8VA2 - chains b and h of the 4 polymer chains in the assembly; structure by electron microscopy, 4.50 A resolution (low resolution: residue-level contacts below are approximate; hydrogen-bond / salt-bridge calls are withheld).

[Chain b]
Protein: Tubulin alpha-1B chain
From: Homo sapiens
Notes: EC 3.6.5.-
UniProt: P68363 (TBA1B_HUMAN); numbering as in UniProt; present here: 1-37, 47-451
Sequence (457 residues; each row starts with the number of its first residue; note: 9 numbers in that range are skipped by the numbering (no residue carries them; nothing is unmodelled there); a row labelled like 37A-37O holds insertion residues (37A, then the next letters in order)):
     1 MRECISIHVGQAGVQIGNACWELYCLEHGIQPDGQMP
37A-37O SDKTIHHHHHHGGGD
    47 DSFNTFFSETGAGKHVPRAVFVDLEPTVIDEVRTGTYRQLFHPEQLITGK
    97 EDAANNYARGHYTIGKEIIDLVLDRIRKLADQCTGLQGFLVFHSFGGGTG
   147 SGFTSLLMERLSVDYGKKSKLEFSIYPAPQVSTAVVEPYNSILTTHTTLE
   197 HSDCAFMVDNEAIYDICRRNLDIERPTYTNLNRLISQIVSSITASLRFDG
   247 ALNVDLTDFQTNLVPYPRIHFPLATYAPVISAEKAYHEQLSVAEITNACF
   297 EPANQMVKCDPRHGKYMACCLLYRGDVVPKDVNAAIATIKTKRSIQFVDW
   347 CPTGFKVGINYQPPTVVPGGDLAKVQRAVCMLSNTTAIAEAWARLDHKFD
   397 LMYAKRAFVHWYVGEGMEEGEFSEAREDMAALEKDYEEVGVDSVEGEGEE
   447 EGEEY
Disordered / not traced: 1-2, 37A-37O, 95-101, 438-451
Construct notes: insertion (37F-37K); conflict Asp-254 (Glu in P68363)
Small-molecule neighbours: GTP (guanosine-5'-triphosphate): Gly-10, Gln-11, Ala-12, Gln-15, Asn-102, Ser-140, Gly-143, Gly-144, Thr-145, Gly-146, Ile-171, Thr-179, Asn-206, Tyr-224, Asn-228
Curated features (UniProtKB/Swiss-Prot):
  - motif: Met-1 to Cys-4 (MREC motif)
  - binding site (GTP): Gly-10, Gln-11, Ala-12, Gln-15, Glu-71, Ala-99, Ser-140, Gly-143, Gly-144, Thr-145, Gly-146, Thr-179, Glu-183, Asn-206, Tyr-224, Asn-228, Leu-252
  - binding site (Mg(2+)): Glu-71
  - site: Tyr-451 (Involved in polymerization)
  - modified residue: Lys-37C (N6,N6,N6-trimethyllysine), Ser-48 (Phosphoserine), Ser-232 (Phosphoserine), Tyr-282 (3'-nitrotyrosine), Arg-339 (Omega-N-methylarginine), Ser-439 (Phosphoserine), Glu-443 (5-glutamyl polyglutamate), Glu-445 (5-glutamyl polyglutamate), Tyr-451 (3'-nitrotyrosine)
  - cross-link (Glycyl lysine isopeptide (Lys-Gly)): Lys-326 (interchain with G-Cter in ubiquitin), Lys-370 (interchain with G-Cter in ubiquitin)

[Chain h]
Protein: Tubulin gamma-1 chain
From: Homo sapiens
Sequence (441 residues; each row starts with the number of its first residue):
     1 MPREIITLQLGQCGNQIGFEFWKQLCAEHGISPEGIVEEFATEGTDRKDV
    51 FFYQADDEHYIPRAVLLDLEPRVIHSILNSPYAKLYNPENIYLSEHGGGA
   101 GNNWASGFSQGEKIHEDIFDIIDREADGSDSLEGFVLCHSIAGGTGSGLG
   151 SYLLERLNDRYPKKLVQTYSVFPNQDEMSDVVVQPYNSLLTLKRLTQNAD
   201 CVVVLDNTALNRIATDRLHIQNPSFSQINQLVSTIMSASTTTLRYPGYMN
   251 NDLIGLIASLIPTPRLHFLMTGYTPLTTDQSVASVRKTTVLDVMRRLLQP
   301 KNVMVSTGRDRQTNHCYIAILNIIQGEVDPTQVHKSLQRIRERKLANFIP
   351 WGPASIQVALSRKSPYLPSAHRVSGLMMANHTSISSLFERTCRQYDKLRK
   401 REAFLEQFRKEDMFKDNFDEMDTSREIVQQLIDEYHAATRP
Disordered / not traced: 1-3, 97-101, 307-312, 354-355
Small-molecule neighbours: GDP (guanosine-5'-diphosphate): Gly-11, Gln-12, Cys-13, Gln-16, Ile-17, Glu-70, Asn-102, Ser-140, Ala-142, Gly-143, Gly-144, Thr-145, Gly-146, Val-171, Asp-180, Asn-207, Phe-225, Ile-228, Asn-229

[How chain b and chain h interact]
Pairs across the interface (72):
  Glu-3(b) with His-96(h)
  Gly-131(b) with His-96(h)
  Ser-241(b) with Arg-72(h)
  Leu-242(b) with Arg-72(h)
  Phe-244(b) with Arg-72(h)
  Asp-245(b) with Arg-72(h); Ser-76(h)
  Gly-246(b) with Gln-12(h)
  Ala-247(b) with Gln-12(h); Gln-16(h)
  Leu-248(b) with Gln-12(h)
  Asn-249(b) with Gln-12(h); Arg-72(h); Val-73(h)
  Asp-251(b) with Glu-70(h); Arg-72(h)
  Asp-254(b) with Asn-102(h)
  Thr-257(b) with Asn-102(h); Phe-404(h); Gln-407(h)
  Asn-258(b) with Val-181(h); Val-182(h); Val-183(h); Phe-404(h)
  Val-260(b) with Phe-404(h); Glu-406(h); Gln-407(h)
  Pro-261(b) with Ala-403(h); Phe-404(h)
  Tyr-262(b) with Arg-401(h); Glu-402(h); Ala-403(h)
  Val-324(b) with Asn-222(h); Ser-224(h)
  Pro-325(b) with Ser-224(h); Phe-225(h)
  Lys-326(b) with Asn-211(h); Thr-215(h); Gln-221(h); Ser-224(h)
  Asp-327(b) with Gln-221(h); Asn-222(h)
  Asn-329(b) with Glu-177(h); Asn-211(h)
  Ile-332(b) with Glu-177(h)
  Ala-333(b) with Glu-177(h)
  Phe-343(b) with Met-178(h)
  Asp-345(b) with Lys-397(h); Arg-401(h)
  Trp-346(b) with Lys-397(h); Arg-401(h); Ala-403(h)
  Cys-347(b) with Lys-397(h)
  Pro-348(b) with Met-178(h); Gln-394(h); Lys-397(h)
  Thr-349(b) with Met-178(h); Ser-179(h); Val-182(h); Pro-185(h); Gln-394(h)
  Gly-350(b) with Met-178(h); Val-182(h)
  Phe-351(b) with Met-178(h); Ser-179(h); Asp-180(h); Val-181(h); Val-182(h)
  Lys-352(b) with Asp-180(h)
  Val-353(b) with Asp-180(h)
  Glu-434(b) with Arg-401(h)
  Val-437(b) with Arg-401(h)
Interface residues without a listed pair, chain b (47 interface residues in all): Asp-47, Thr-130, Gln-133, Thr-253, Leu-259, Pro-263, Cys-315, Val-328, Lys-336, Val-344, Tyr-357
Interface residues without a listed pair, chain h (35 interface residues in all): His-75, Glu-95, Asn-174, Pro-223, Leu-398

[Overview]
47 residues of chain b face 35 of chain h across their interface. Ligands of chain b: GTP. Bound to chain h:
GDP. UniProt lists 17 GTP-binding residues and Mg2+-binding residue Glu-71(b) on chain b.
Here chain b is Tubulin alpha-1B chain and chain h is Tubulin gamma-1 chain, both from Homo sapiens. Entry
8VA2 (Symmetry expanded map of 2 gamma-tubulins bound to 2 alpha tubulins in gamma tubulin ring complex ...)
was determined by electron microscopy (same publication as 8VT7).
